Entry 1QZX (X-ray diffraction, 4.00 A resolution); this record covers chain A.

[Chain A]
Name: Signal recognition 54 kDa protein
From: Sulfolobus solfataricus
UniProtKB: Q97ZE7 (SRP54_SULSO); residues 1-432 here = UniProt positions 1-432
Chain sequence (440 residues; row label = number of the first residue in the row; numbers below 1 keep their minus sign (Met-7 is residue -7)):
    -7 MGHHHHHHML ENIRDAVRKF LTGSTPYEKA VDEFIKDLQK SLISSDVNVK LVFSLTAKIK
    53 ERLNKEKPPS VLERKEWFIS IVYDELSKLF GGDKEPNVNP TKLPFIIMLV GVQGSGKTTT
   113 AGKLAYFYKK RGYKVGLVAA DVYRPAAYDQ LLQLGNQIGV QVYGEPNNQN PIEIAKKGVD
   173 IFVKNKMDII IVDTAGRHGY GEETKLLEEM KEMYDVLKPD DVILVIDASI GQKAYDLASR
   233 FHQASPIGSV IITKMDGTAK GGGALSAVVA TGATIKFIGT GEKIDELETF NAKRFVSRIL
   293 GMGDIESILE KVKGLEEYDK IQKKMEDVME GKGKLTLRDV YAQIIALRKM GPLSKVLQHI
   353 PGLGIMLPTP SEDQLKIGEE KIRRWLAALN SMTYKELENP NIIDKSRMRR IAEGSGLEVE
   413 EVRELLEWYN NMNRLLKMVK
Unresolved in the structure: -7 to 0, 320-326
Sequence notes: expression tag (-7 to 0)
Swiss-Prot annotation at these positions:
  - binding site (GTP): Gly103 to Thr110, Asp185 to Arg189, Thr245 to Asp248
What the authors report for this chain:
  - conformationally variable residues (domain motion, order/disorder transition): Leu292 to Asp296, Val320 to Lys326
  - contacts within the chain: Val63-Val348

[Overview]
From UniProt: 17 GTP-binding residues. From the paper: conformational variability at Leu292 and Val320;
contacts within the chain involving Val63 and Val348.
Chain A is Signal recognition 54 kDa protein (Sulfolobus solfataricus); the structure, Crystal structure of
the complete core of archaeal SRP and implications for inter-domain communication, was determined by X-ray
diffraction (same publication as 1QZW).
